6YJZ - chains A and B; structure by X-ray diffraction, 2.45 A resolution.

Chain A (and B):
Name: Pyridoxal Kinase
From: Mus musculus
Notes: chain B of this document is another copy of the same molecule, construct and numbering; everything in this record applies to it too
Amino-acid sequence (314 residues; each row starts with the number of its first residue; numbers below 1 keep their minus sign (Gly-1 is residue -1)):
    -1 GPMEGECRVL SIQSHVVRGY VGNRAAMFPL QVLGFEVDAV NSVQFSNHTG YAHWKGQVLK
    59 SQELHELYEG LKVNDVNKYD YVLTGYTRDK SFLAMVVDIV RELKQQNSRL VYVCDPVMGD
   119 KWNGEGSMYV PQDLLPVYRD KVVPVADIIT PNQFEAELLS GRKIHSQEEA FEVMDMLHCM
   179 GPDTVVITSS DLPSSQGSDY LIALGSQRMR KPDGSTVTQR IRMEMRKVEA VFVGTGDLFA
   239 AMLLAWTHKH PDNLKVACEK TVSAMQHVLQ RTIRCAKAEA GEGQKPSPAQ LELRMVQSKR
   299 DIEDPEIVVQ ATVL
Unresolved in the structure: -1 to 3, 120-124 (chain B: -1 to 3, 122)

How chain A and chain B interact:
Contacting residue pairs (84):
  Arg6(A) - Arg16(B)
  His13(A) - Ala37(B)  hydrogen bond (side chain-backbone)
  His13(A) - Asn39(B)  hydrogen bond
  Val15(A) - Asp36(B)
  Val15(A) - Ala37(B)  hydrogen bond (backbone-backbone)
  Val15(A) - Val38(B)  hydrophobic
  Val15(A) - Leu69(B)  hydrophobic
  Arg16(A) - Arg6(B)
  Arg16(A) - Asp36(B)
  Arg16(A) - Val74(B)
  Tyr18(A) - Gln29(B)
  Tyr18(A) - Glu34(B)  hydrogen bond
  Arg22(A) - Met25(B)
  Arg22(A) - Val35(B)  hydrogen bond (side chain-backbone)
  Met25(A) - Arg22(B)
  Phe26(A) - Gln29(B)
  Gln29(A) - Tyr18(B)  hydrogen bond
  Gln29(A) - Arg22(B)
  Gln29(A) - Phe26(B)
  Gln29(A) - Val294(B)
  Val30(A) - Lys297(B)  hydrogen bond (backbone-side chain)
  Gly32(A) - Val294(B)
  Phe33(A) - Val294(B)
  Glu34(A) - Tyr18(B)  hydrogen bond
  Val35(A) - Arg22(B)  hydrogen bond (backbone-side chain)
  Asp36(A) - Val15(B)
  Asp36(A) - Arg16(B)
  Ala37(A) - His13(B)  hydrogen bond (backbone-side chain)
  Ala37(A) - Val15(B)  hydrogen bond (backbone-backbone)
  Val38(A) - Val15(B)  hydrophobic
  Val38(A) - Gln42(B)
  Asn39(A) - His13(B)  hydrogen bond
  Asn39(A) - Asn39(B)
  Asn39(A) - Gln42(B)  hydrogen bond (backbone-side chain)
  Gln42(A) - Ala37(B)
  Gln42(A) - Val38(B)
  Gln42(A) - Asn39(B)  hydrogen bond (side chain-backbone)
  Gln42(A) - Leu57(B)
  Gln42(A) - Leu65(B)
  Phe43(A) - Leu65(B)
  Ser44(A) - Leu65(B)
  Ser44(A) - Gly68(B)
  Ser44(A) - Leu69(B)
  Asn45(A) - Gly68(B)
  Asn45(A) - Asn72(B)  hydrogen bond
  Tyr49(A) - Asn72(B)
  Ala50(A) - Asn72(B)
  His51(A) - Val71(B)
  His51(A) - Asn72(B)  hydrogen bond (backbone-side chain)
  Lys53(A) - Glu64(B)
  Lys53(A) - Leu65(B)
  Lys53(A) - Gly68(B)
  Gly54(A) - Leu65(B)
  Gln55(A) - Leu57(B)
  Gln55(A) - Glu61(B)
  Gln55(A) - Leu65(B)
  Leu57(A) - Gln42(B)
  Glu61(A) - Gln55(B)
  Glu64(A) - Lys53(B)
  Leu65(A) - Val15(B)  hydrophobic
  Leu65(A) - Gln42(B)
  Leu65(A) - Phe43(B)
  Leu65(A) - Ser44(B)
  Leu65(A) - Lys53(B)
  Glu67(A) - Lys53(B)
  Gly68(A) - Ser44(B)
  Gly68(A) - Asn45(B)
  Gly68(A) - Lys53(B)
  Leu69(A) - Val15(B)  hydrophobic
  Leu69(A) - Arg16(B)
  Leu69(A) - Ser44(B)
  Val71(A) - His51(B)
  Asn72(A) - Asn45(B)  hydrogen bond
  Asn72(A) - Tyr49(B)
  Asn72(A) - Ala50(B)
  Asn72(A) - His51(B)  hydrogen bond (side chain-backbone)
  Val74(A) - Arg16(B)
  Val74(A) - Ala287(B)  hydrophobic
  Val294(A) - Gln29(B)
  Val294(A) - Phe33(B)
  Lys297(A) - Val30(B)  hydrogen bond (side chain-backbone)
  Lys297(A) - Glu301(B)  salt bridge
  Arg298(A) - Glu301(B)  salt bridge
  Glu301(A) - Lys297(B)  salt bridge
Also at the interface, not in a pair above, chain A (47 interface residues in all): Glu4, Val14, Trp52, Ala287, Gln295
Also at the interface, not in a pair above, chain B (43 interface residues in all): Val14, Gly54, Glu67, Gln295

Summary:
47 residues of chain A and 43 residues of chain B are in contact; the contacts include 19 hydrogen bonds and 3
salt bridges. Among the polar pairs are Lys297(A)-Glu301(B), Arg298(A)-Glu301(B) and His13(A)-Ala37(B).
Chain A and chain B are both Pyridoxal Kinase (Mus musculus); the structure, Crystal structure of mouse
pyridoxal kinase in apo form, was determined by X-ray diffraction together with 6YK0 and 6YK1 from the same
study.
